Entry 7PPT (X-ray diffraction, 1.42 A resolution); this record covers chains A and B.

[Chain A (and B)]
Molecule: Sulerythrin
Organism: Sulfurisphaera tokodaii str. 7
Notes: chain B of this document is another copy of the same molecule, construct and numbering; everything in this record applies to it too
UniProt: F9VPE5 (F9VPE5_SULTO); residue numbers follow UniProt; this construct covers 1-144
Amino-acid sequence (145 residues; numbered 0 to 144; the number before each row is that of its first residue; numbering starts at 0):
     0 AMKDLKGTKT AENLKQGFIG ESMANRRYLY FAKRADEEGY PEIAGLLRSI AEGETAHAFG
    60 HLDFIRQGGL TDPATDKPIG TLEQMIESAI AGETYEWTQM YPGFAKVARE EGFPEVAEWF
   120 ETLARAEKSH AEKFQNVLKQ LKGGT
Not modelled in the structure: 144 (chain B: 143-144)
Construct notes: expression tag (0)
Ion coordination: Fe ion site 1: E20, E53, H56 (together with hydroxide ion) (shared with E126(B) of chain B); Fe ion site 2: E53 (together with hydroxide ion) (shared with E92(B), E95(B), E126(B) of chain B); Fe ion site 3: E92, E95, E126 (together with hydroxide ion) (shared with E53(B) of chain B); Fe ion site 4: E126 (together with hydroxide ion) (shared with E20(B), E53(B), H56(B) of chain B)
Small-molecule neighbours:
  - hydroxide ion: E92, E95, E126, H129
  - hydroxide ion (OH): E20, E53, H56
From the paper describing this entry:
  - Fe ion coordination: E20, E53, H56, E92, E95, E126

[How chain A and chain B interact]
Residue-residue contacts (157; chain A residue first):
  A0(A) - F112(B)
  M1(A) - E114(B)
  L4(A) - F112(B)  hydrophobic
  T7(A) - E110(B)
  T7(A) - F112(B)
  K8(A) - V106(B)
  K8(A) - E110(B)  hydrogen bond (backbone-side chain)
  T9(A) - A107(B)
  T9(A) - E110(B)  hydrogen bond
  T9(A) - F112(B)
  T9(A) - V115(B)
  N12(A) - F103(B)
  L13(A) - F119(B)  hydrophobic
  F17(A) - M22(B)  hydrophobic
  F17(A) - R25(B)
  F17(A) - R26(B)
  I18(A) - I18(B)  hydrophobic
  I18(A) - M22(B)  hydrophobic
  E20(A) - Y100(B)  hydrogen bond
  E20(A) - E126(B)
  S21(A) - S21(B)
  S21(A) - M22(B)
  S21(A) - R25(B)
  M22(A) - F17(B)  hydrophobic
  M22(A) - I18(B)  hydrophobic
  M22(A) - S21(B)
  M22(A) - P72(B)
  M22(A) - A73(B)  hydrophobic
  N24(A) - R25(B)  hydrogen bond
  R25(A) - F17(B)
  R25(A) - S21(B)
  R25(A) - N24(B)  hydrogen bond
  R25(A) - R25(B)
  R25(A) - T54(B)  hydrogen bond
  R25(A) - A57(B)
  R25(A) - F58(B)
  R26(A) - F17(B)
  R26(A) - D71(B)  salt bridge
  R26(A) - A73(B)
  R26(A) - T74(B)
  R26(A) - S87(B)  hydrogen bond
  R26(A) - A88(B)
  Y27(A) - A88(B)  hydrophobic
  Y27(A) - E92(B)  hydrogen bond
  Y27(A) - F133(B)
  L28(A) - F58(B)  hydrophobic
  Y29(A) - F58(B)
  Y29(A) - L61(B)  hydrophobic
  Y29(A) - D62(B)  hydrogen bond
  Y29(A) - R65(B)  hydrogen bond
  F30(A) - D71(B)
  F30(A) - I78(B)  hydrophobic
  F30(A) - M84(B)
  K32(A) - F58(B)
  R33(A) - R65(B)
  R33(A) - G79(B)  hydrogen bond (side chain-backbone)
  R33(A) - T80(B)
  R33(A) - L81(B)
  R33(A) - M84(B)
  A34(A) - L81(B)
  E37(A) - L81(B)
  Y39(A) - L81(B)  hydrophobic
  Y39(A) - L140(B)
  I42(A) - V136(B)  hydrophobic
  I42(A) - L140(B)  hydrophobic
  L45(A) - K132(B)
  L45(A) - V136(B)  hydrophobic
  L46(A) - F133(B)  hydrophobic
  I49(A) - E92(B)
  I49(A) - H129(B)
  I49(A) - F133(B)  hydrophobic
  E53(A) - E92(B)
  E53(A) - E126(B)
  E53(A) - H129(B)  salt bridge
  T54(A) - R25(B)  hydrogen bond
  A55(A) - W118(B)
  H56(A) - W118(B)
  H56(A) - L122(B)
  H56(A) - A125(B)
  H56(A) - E126(B)  salt bridge
  A57(A) - R25(B)
  F58(A) - R25(B)
  F58(A) - L28(B)  hydrophobic
  F58(A) - Y29(B)
  F58(A) - K32(B)
  G59(A) - W118(B)
  H60(A) - Y100(B)  hydrogen bond
  H60(A) - W118(B)  hydrogen bond
  H60(A) - F119(B)
  H60(A) - L122(B)
  L61(A) - Y29(B)  hydrophobic
  D62(A) - Y29(B)  hydrogen bond
  F63(A) - V115(B)  hydrophobic
  F63(A) - W118(B)  hydrophobic
  R65(A) - Y29(B)  hydrogen bond
  R65(A) - R33(B)
  D71(A) - R26(B)  salt bridge
  D71(A) - F30(B)
  P72(A) - M22(B)
  A73(A) - M22(B)  hydrophobic
  A73(A) - R26(B)
  T74(A) - R26(B)
  I78(A) - F30(B)  hydrophobic
  G79(A) - R33(B)  hydrogen bond (backbone-side chain)
  L81(A) - R33(B)
  L81(A) - E37(B)
  L81(A) - Y39(B)  hydrophobic
  M84(A) - F30(B)
  M84(A) - R33(B)
  S87(A) - R26(B)  hydrogen bond
  A88(A) - Y27(B)  hydrophobic
  E92(A) - Y27(B)  hydrogen bond
  E92(A) - E53(B)
  Y100(A) - E20(B)  hydrogen bond
  Y100(A) - H60(B)  hydrogen bond
  F103(A) - N12(B)
  V106(A) - K8(B)
  V106(A) - T9(B)
  V106(A) - N12(B)
  A107(A) - T9(B)
  E110(A) - T7(B)
  E110(A) - K8(B)  hydrogen bond (side chain-backbone)
  E110(A) - T9(B)  hydrogen bond
  G111(A) - K2(B)  hydrogen bond (backbone-side chain)
  F112(A) - K2(B)
  F112(A) - D3(B)
  F112(A) - L4(B)  hydrophobic
  F112(A) - T7(B)
  F112(A) - T9(B)
  E114(A) - M1(B)
  E114(A) - F63(B)
  V115(A) - T9(B)
  V115(A) - F63(B)  hydrophobic
  W118(A) - A55(B)
  W118(A) - H56(B)
  W118(A) - G59(B)
  W118(A) - H60(B)  hydrogen bond
  W118(A) - F63(B)  hydrophobic
  F119(A) - L13(B)  hydrophobic
  F119(A) - H60(B)
  L122(A) - H56(B)
  L122(A) - H60(B)
  A125(A) - H56(B)
  E126(A) - E20(B)
  E126(A) - E53(B)
  E126(A) - H56(B)  salt bridge
  H129(A) - I49(B)
  H129(A) - E53(B)  salt bridge
  K132(A) - I49(B)
  F133(A) - Y27(B)  hydrophobic
  F133(A) - L46(B)  hydrophobic
  F133(A) - I49(B)  hydrophobic
  V136(A) - I42(B)  hydrophobic
  V136(A) - L45(B)  hydrophobic
  Q139(A) - I42(B)
  L140(A) - Y39(B)
  L140(A) - I42(B)  hydrophobic
Interface residues without a listed pair, chain A (76 interface residues in all): Q15, G16, T80, I85
Interface residues without a listed pair, chain B (76 interface residues in all): Q15, G16, A34, I85, E95

[In short]
The chain A/chain B interface involves 76 residues from each chain, with 25 hydrogen bonds and 6 salt bridges.
Among the polar pairs are R26(A)-D71(B), E53(A)-H129(B) and H56(A)-E126(B). Bound to chain A: hydroxide ion.
E20(A), E53(A) and H56(A) coordinate Fe ion site 1. The paper reports Fe ion coordination by E20(A), E53(A)
and H56(A) among others.
Chain A and chain B are both Sulerythrin (Sulfurisphaera tokodaii str. 7); the structure, Structure of
diFe-Sulerythrin at 0.26 MGy total absorbed dose, was determined by X-ray diffraction together with 7PPU and
7PPV from the same study.
